Entry 8W23 (electron microscopy, 2.28 A resolution); this record covers chains B and T of the 20 polymer chains in the assembly.

== Chain B (and T) ==
Molecule: Maltose/maltodextrin-binding periplasmic protein, Poly [ADP-ribose] polymerase tankyrase-2
From: Homo sapiens
Notes: EC 2.4.2.30, 2.4.2.-; chain T of this document is another copy of the same molecule, construct and numbering; everything in this record applies to it too
Reference sequence: chimeric construct of P0AEY0, Q9H2K2: residues 474-838 from P0AEY0 (MALE_ECO57) positions 28-392 (UniProt number = residue number - 446); residues 850-1166 from Q9H2K2 positions 850-1166 (same numbers)
Amino-acid sequence (729 residues; row label = number of the first residue in the row):
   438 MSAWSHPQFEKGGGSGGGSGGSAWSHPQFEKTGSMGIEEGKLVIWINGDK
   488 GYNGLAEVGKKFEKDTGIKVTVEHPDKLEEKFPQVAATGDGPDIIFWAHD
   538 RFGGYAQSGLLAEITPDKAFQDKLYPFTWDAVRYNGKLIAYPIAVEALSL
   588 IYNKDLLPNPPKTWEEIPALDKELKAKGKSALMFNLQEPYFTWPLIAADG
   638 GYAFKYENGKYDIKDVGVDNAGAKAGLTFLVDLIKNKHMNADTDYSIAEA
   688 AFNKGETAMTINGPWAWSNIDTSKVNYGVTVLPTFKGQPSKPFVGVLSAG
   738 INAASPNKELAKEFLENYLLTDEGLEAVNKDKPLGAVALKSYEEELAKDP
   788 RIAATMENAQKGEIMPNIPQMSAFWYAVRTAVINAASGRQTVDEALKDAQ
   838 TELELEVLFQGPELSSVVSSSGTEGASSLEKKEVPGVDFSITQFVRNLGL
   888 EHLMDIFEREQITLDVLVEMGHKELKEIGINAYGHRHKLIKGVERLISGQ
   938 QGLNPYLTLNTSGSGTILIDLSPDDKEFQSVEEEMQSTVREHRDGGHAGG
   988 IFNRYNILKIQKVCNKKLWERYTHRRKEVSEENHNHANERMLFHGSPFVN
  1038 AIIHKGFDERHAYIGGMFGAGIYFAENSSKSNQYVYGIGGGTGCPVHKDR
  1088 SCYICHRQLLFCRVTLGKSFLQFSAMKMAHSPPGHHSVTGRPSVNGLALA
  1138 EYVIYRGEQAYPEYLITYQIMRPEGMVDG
Unresolved in the structure: 438-874, 1159-1166
Differences from the reference sequence: initiating methionine (438); expression tag (439-473); linker (839-849)
Ion coordination: Zn2+: Cys-1081, His-1084, Cys-1089, Cys-1092
Residues lining bound ligands: A1AE4 (N-{2-[4-(2-hydroxypropan-2-yl)phenyl]-4-oxo-1,4-dihydroquinazolin-7-yl}-4-methoxy-6-phenylpyridine-3-carboxamide): Phe-1030, His-1031, Gly-1032, Ser-1033, Pro-1034, Phe-1035, His-1048, Ala-1049, Tyr-1050, Met-1054, Phe-1055, Tyr-1060, Phe-1061, Ala-1062, Lys-1067, Ser-1068, Tyr-1071, Ile-1075, Phe-1110, Ser-1111, Ala-1112, Arg-1128, Pro-1129, Glu-1138, Tyr-1139, Val-1140
Curated features (UniProtKB/Swiss-Prot):
  - binding site (Zn(2+)): Cys-1081, His-1084, Cys-1089, Cys-1092
What the authors report for this chain:
  - binding site for A1AE4: Gly-1032, Met-1054, Ser-1068, Tyr-1071, Pro-1129, Glu-1138
  - specificity-determining residues: Leu-1136
  - specificity-determining residues: Ala-1112 (by similarity / conservation)
  - mutagenesis - L1136Y: decreased binding to A1AE4
  - mutagenesis - L1136Y: unchanged signaling in response to XAV939

== How chain B and chain T interact ==
Pairs across the interface - 40 pairs, chain B then chain T:
  Gly-939(B) / Asn-1022(T)  hydrogen bond (backbone-side chain)
  Leu-940(B) / Asn-1022(T)  hydrogen bond (backbone-side chain)
  Asn-941(B) / Asn-1022(T)  hydrogen bond
  Leu-944(B) / Glu-1018(T)
  Lys-1004(B) / Glu-1018(T)  salt bridge
  Arg-1008(B) / Glu-1015(T)
  His-1011(B) / His-1011(T)  hydrogen bond
  Glu-1015(B) / Arg-1008(T)
  Glu-1018(B) / Leu-944(T)
  Asn-1022(B) / Gly-939(T)  hydrogen bond (side chain-backbone)
  Asn-1022(B) / Leu-940(T)
  Asn-1022(B) / Asn-941(T)  hydrogen bond
  Glu-1046(B) / His-1117(T)
  Glu-1046(B) / Arg-1143(T)  salt bridge
  Arg-1047(B) / Ser-1118(T)
  Arg-1047(B) / Pro-1119(T)
  Arg-1047(B) / Pro-1120(T)
  Arg-1047(B) / Gly-1121(T)
  Arg-1047(B) / His-1122(T)  hydrogen bond (side chain-backbone)
  His-1048(B) / Pro-1120(T)
  Ala-1057(B) / Ala-1116(T)  hydrophobic
  Ala-1057(B) / His-1117(T)  hydrogen bond (backbone-side chain)
  Ala-1116(B) / Ala-1057(T)  hydrophobic
  Ala-1116(B) / Ala-1116(T)  hydrophobic
  Ala-1116(B) / His-1117(T)
  His-1117(B) / Glu-1046(T)
  His-1117(B) / Ala-1057(T)  hydrogen bond (side chain-backbone)
  His-1117(B) / Ala-1116(T)
  His-1117(B) / His-1117(T)
  His-1117(B) / Tyr-1142(T)
  Ser-1118(B) / Arg-1047(T)
  Pro-1119(B) / Arg-1047(T)
  Pro-1120(B) / Arg-1047(T)
  Pro-1120(B) / His-1048(T)
  Gly-1121(B) / Arg-1047(T)
  His-1122(B) / Arg-1047(T)  hydrogen bond (backbone-side chain)
  Tyr-1142(B) / His-1117(T)
  Arg-1143(B) / Glu-1046(T)  salt bridge
  Arg-1143(B) / Glu-1145(T)  salt bridge
  Glu-1145(B) / Arg-1143(T)  salt bridge
Other interface residues (no listed pair), chain B (27 interface residues in all): Glu-1019, Ala-1049, His-1123
Other interface residues (no listed pair), chain T (26 interface residues in all): Glu-1019, Ala-1049, His-1123

== Overview ==
27 residues of chain B and 26 residues of chain T are in contact, with 10 hydrogen bonds and 5 salt bridges.
Polar contacts include Lys-1004(B)/Glu-1018(T), Glu-1046(B)/Arg-1143(T) and Arg-1143(B)/Glu-1145(T). From the
paper: a binding site for A1AE4 at Gly-1032(B), Met-1054(B) and Ser-1068(B) among others; L1136Y of chain B
reduces binding to A1AE4.
Chain B and chain T are both Maltose/maltodextrin-binding periplasmic protein, Poly [ADP-ribose] polymerase
tankyrase-2 (Homo sapiens); the structure, Cryo-EM structure of human tankyrase 2 SAM-PARP filament bound to
compound, TDI-2804 (consensus map), was determined by electron microscopy, deposited together with 8W25, 8W27,
8W28, 8W2T and 8W2U.
